7B1C - chains C and B of the 5 polymer chains in the assembly; structure by electron microscopy, 3.74 A resolution.

[Chain C (and B)]
Molecule: Toll-like receptor
Source organism: Aedes aegypti
Notes: chain B of this document is another copy of the same molecule, construct and numbering; everything in this record applies to it too
UniProtKB: A0A6I8TEX2 (A0A6I8TEX2_AEDAE); numbering as in UniProt (aligned over 28-789)
Chain sequence (768 residues; row label = number of the first residue in the row):
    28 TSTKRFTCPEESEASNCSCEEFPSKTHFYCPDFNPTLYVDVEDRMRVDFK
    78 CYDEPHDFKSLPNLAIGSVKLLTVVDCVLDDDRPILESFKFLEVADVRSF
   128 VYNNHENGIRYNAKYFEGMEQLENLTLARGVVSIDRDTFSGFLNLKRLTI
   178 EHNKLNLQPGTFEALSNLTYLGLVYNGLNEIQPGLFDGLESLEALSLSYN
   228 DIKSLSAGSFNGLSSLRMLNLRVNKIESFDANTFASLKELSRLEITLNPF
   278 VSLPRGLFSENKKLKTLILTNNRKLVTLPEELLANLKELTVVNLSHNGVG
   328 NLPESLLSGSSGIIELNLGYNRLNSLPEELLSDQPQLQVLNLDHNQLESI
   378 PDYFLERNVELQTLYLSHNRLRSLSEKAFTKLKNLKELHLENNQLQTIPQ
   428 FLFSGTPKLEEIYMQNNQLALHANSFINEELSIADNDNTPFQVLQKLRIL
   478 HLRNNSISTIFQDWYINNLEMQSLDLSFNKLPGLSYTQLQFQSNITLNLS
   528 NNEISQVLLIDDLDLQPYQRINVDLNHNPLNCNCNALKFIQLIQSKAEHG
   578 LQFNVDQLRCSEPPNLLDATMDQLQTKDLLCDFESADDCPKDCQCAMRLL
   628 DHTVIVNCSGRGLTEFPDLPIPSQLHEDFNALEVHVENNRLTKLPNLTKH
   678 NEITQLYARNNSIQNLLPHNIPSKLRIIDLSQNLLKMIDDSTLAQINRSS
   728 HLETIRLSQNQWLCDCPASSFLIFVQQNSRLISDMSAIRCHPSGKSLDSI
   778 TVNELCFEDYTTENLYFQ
Unresolved in the structure: 28-34, 785-795 (chain B: 28-33, 785-795)
Cystine bridges: C35-C46, C44-C57, C78-C104, C559-C587, C561-C608, C616-C622, C741-C767, C743-C783
Covalently attached groups: N-acetylglucosamine (NAG) linked to N151, N194, N481, N521
Sequence notes: expression tag (790-795)

[Interface between chain C and chain B]
Residue-residue contacts (34; chain C residue first):
  C35(C) with Y347(B)
  P36(C) with Y347(B)
  E38(C) with R300(B); Y347(B); R349(B), salt bridge
  S42(C) with R300(B), hydrogen bond (backbone-side chain)
  N43(C) with R300(B), hydrogen bond (backbone-side chain)
  C44(C) with R300(B), hydrogen bond (backbone-side chain)
  S45(C) with L274(B); N298(B), hydrogen bond; R300(B)
  C46(C) with H323(B), hydrogen bond (backbone-side chain)
  E47(C) with R249(B), salt bridge; T273(B)
  F49(C) with R249(B)
  Y56(C) with Y226(B), hydrogen bond; L274(B), hydrophobic
  D59(C) with L274(B); R300(B), salt bridge
  F60(C) with K252(B), hydrogen bond (backbone-side chain)
  Y202(C) with Y79(B), hydrogen bond
  Y226(C) with Y56(B); P62(B), hydrophobic; Y79(B)
  R249(C) with F49(B)
  L274(C) with D59(B)
  N298(C) with S45(B); C46(B); E47(B)
  H323(C) with C46(B), hydrogen bond (side chain-backbone)
  Y347(C) with C35(B), hydrogen bond (side chain-backbone); P36(B); E37(B)
  H371(C) with E37(B)
Other interface residues (no listed pair), chain C (25 interface residues in all): E37, E48, V250, H395
Other interface residues (no listed pair), chain B (24 interface residues in all): Y65, T297, H371

[Overview]
Chain C and chain B form an interface of 25 and 24 residues respectively; the contacts include 10 hydrogen
bonds and 3 salt bridges. Polar pairs include E38(C)-R349(B), E47(C)-R249(B) and D59(C)-R300(B). Covalently
linked N-acetylglucosamine: at N151(C), N194(C), N481(C) and N521(C).
Both chains are Toll-like receptor (Aedes aegypti). Entry 7B1C (Cryo-EM of Aedes Aegypti Toll5A trimer bound
to Spz1C) was determined by electron microscopy together with 7B1B and 7B1D from the same study.
